PDB entry 8SG1 | electron microscopy, 2.94 A resolution | chains R and A of the 6 polymer chains in the assembly

[Chain R]
Name: Chemerin-like receptor 1
Source organism: Homo sapiens
Reference sequence: Q99788 (CML1_HUMAN); residue numbers follow UniProt; this construct covers 36-327
Chain sequence (292 residues; each row starts with the number of its first residue):
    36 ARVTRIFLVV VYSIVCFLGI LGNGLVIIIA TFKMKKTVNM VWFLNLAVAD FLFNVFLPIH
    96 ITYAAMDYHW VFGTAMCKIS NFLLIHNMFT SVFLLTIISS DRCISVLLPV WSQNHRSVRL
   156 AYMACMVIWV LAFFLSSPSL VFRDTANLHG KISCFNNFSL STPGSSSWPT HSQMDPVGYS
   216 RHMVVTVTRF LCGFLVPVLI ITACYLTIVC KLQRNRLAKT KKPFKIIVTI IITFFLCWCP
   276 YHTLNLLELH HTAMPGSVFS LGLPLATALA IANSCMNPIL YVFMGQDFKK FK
Disordered / not traced: 197-209
Disulfides: Cys112-Cys189
UniProt features mapped onto this chain:
  - glycosylation: Asn192 (N-linked (GlcNAc...) asparagine)
Reported in the primary citation:
  - conformationally variable residues (side-chain flip): Asn116, Leu119, Met123, Phe269, Trp273 (proposed by the authors, not directly observed)
  - mutagenesis - W273A, W273L, W273Y: abolished localization to chemerin9
  - mutagenesis - H95A, H95L, Y276A: abolished localization
  - mutagenesis - Y47A, F88A, W273A, W273L, W273Y: decreased localization
  - mutagenesis - F88A (100-fold), F88H, F88L, H95A, H95K, H95L, Y276L (10-fold), F294A, F294H: decreased signaling in response to chemerin9
  - mutagenesis - Y276F, F294L: increased signaling in response to chemerin9
  - mutagenesis - R178A, R178K, R178Q, R224A, R224Q, Y276A: abolished signaling in response to chemerin9
  - mutagenesis - R224K: unchanged signaling in response to chemerin9
  - mutagenesis - R178A, R178K, R178Q, R224A, R224Q, W273A, W273L, W273Y, Y276A: abolished signaling with Chemerin 9
  - mutagenesis - Y47A, N191A, S295A, L298A: unchanged signaling with Chemerin 9
  - mutagenesis - F88A (100-fold), F88H, F88L, H95A, H95K, H95L, Y276L (10-fold), F294A, F294H: decreased signaling with Chemerin 9
  - mutagenesis - Y276F, F294L: increased signaling with Chemerin 9
  - mutagenesis - R178A, R178K, R178Q: abolished signaling in response to C9-NH2
  - mutagenesis - F88A, F88L: increased signaling in response to [A8]-C9

[Chain A]
Name: Guanine nucleotide-binding protein G(i) subunit alpha-1
Source organism: Homo sapiens
Reference sequence: P63096 (GNAI1_HUMAN); residues 4-354 here = UniProt positions 4-354
Chain sequence (351 residues; each row starts with the number of its first residue):
     4 TLSAEDKAAV ERSKMIDRNL REDGEKAARE VKLLLLGAGE SGKNTIVKQM KIIHEAGYSE
    64 EECKQYKAVV YSNTIQSIIA IIRAMGRLKI DFGDSARADD ARQLFVLAGA AEEGFMTAEL
   124 AGVIKRLWKD SGVQACFNRS REYQLNDSAA YYLNDLDRIA QPNYIPTQQD VLRTRVKTTG
   184 IVETHFTFKD LHFKMFDVGA QRSERKKWIH CFEGVTAIIF CVALSDYDLV LAEDEEMNRM
   244 HASMKLFDSI CNNKWFTDTS IILFLNKKDL FEEKIKKSPL TICYPEYAGS NTYEEAAAYI
   304 QCQFEDLNKR KDTKEIYTHF TCSTDTKNVQ FVFDAVTDVI IKNNLKDCGL F
Disordered / not traced: 56-181, 234-240, 328
Sequence notes: engineered mutation Asn47 (Ser in P63096), Ala203 (Gly in P63096), Ala245 (Glu in P63096), Ser326 (Ala in P63096)
UniProt features mapped onto this chain:
  - region: Lys35 to Lys46, Thr48 (G1 motif), Asp173 to Thr181 (G2 motif), Phe196 to Gly202, Gln204, Arg205 (G3 motif), Ile265 to Asp272 (G4 motif), Thr324, Cys325, Thr327 to Thr329 (G5 motif)
  - binding site (GTP): Glu43 to Lys46, Thr48, Ser151, Leu175 to Thr181, Asp200 to Gly202, Gln204, Asn269 to Asp272
  - binding site (Mg(2+)): Thr181
  - modified residue: Arg178 (ADP-ribosylarginine), Gln204 (Deamidated glutamine), Cys351 (ADP-ribosylcysteine)
  - natural variant: Gly40 (G40C: In NEDHISB; G40R: In NEDHISB), Gly45 (G45D: In NEDHISB), Thr48 (T48I: In NEDHISB; T48K: In NEDHISB), Gln52 (Q52P: In NEDHISB), Ser75 (deletion: In NEDHISB; uncertain significance), Gln172 (deletion: In NEDHISB), Asp173 (D173V: In NEDHISB), Glu186 to Phe189 (deletion: In NEDHISB; uncertain significance), Cys224 (C224Y: In NEDHISB), Lys270 (K270N: In NEDHISB; K270R: In NEDHISB), Asp272 (D272G: In NEDHISB), Val332 (V332E: In NEDHISB; uncertain significance)
  - mutagenesis: Gly42 (G42R: Abolishes switch to an activated conformation and dissociation from beta and gamma subunits upon GTP binding. Abolishes interaction with RGS family members), Glu116 (E116L: Enhances interaction (inactive GDP-bound) with RGS14), Gln147 (Q147L: Enhances interaction (inactive GDP-bound) with RGS14)

[Chain R / chain A interface]
Contacting residue pairs (39):
  Asn74(R) - Asp350(A)
  Asn74(R) - Cys351(A)
  Phe78(R) - Cys351(A)
  Arg137(R) - Cys351(A)
  Arg137(R) - Leu353(A)
  Ser140(R) - Asn347(A)  hydrogen bond (backbone-side chain)
  Val141(R) - Ile344(A)
  Val141(R) - Leu348(A)  hydrophobic
  Pro144(R) - Thr340(A)
  Pro144(R) - Ile343(A)  hydrophobic
  Pro144(R) - Ile344(A)  hydrophobic
  Val145(R) - Lys192(A)
  Val145(R) - Asp193(A)
  Val145(R) - Phe336(A)  hydrophobic
  Ser147(R) - Asn347(A)
  Gln148(R) - Arg32(A)  hydrogen bond (backbone-side chain)
  Gln148(R) - Leu194(A)
  Gln148(R) - Ile343(A)
  Asn149(R) - Arg32(A)
  Asn149(R) - Asp193(A)  hydrogen bond (side chain-backbone)
  Arg151(R) - Arg32(A)
  Ser152(R) - Arg32(A)
  Lys246(R) - Ile344(A)
  Leu247(R) - Leu348(A)  hydrophobic
  Leu247(R) - Phe354(A)  hydrophobic
  Leu252(R) - Ile344(A)  hydrophobic
  Leu252(R) - Lys345(A)
  Leu252(R) - Phe354(A)
  Ala253(R) - Phe354(A)  hydrophobic
  Lys254(R) - Asp315(A)
  Lys257(R) - Gly352(A)
  Lys257(R) - Leu353(A)
  Lys257(R) - Phe354(A)
  Pro258(R) - Leu353(A)
  Pro258(R) - Phe354(A)  hydrophobic
  Ile261(R) - Leu353(A)  hydrophobic
  Ile262(R) - Leu353(A)  hydrophobic
  Met319(R) - Gly352(A)
  Gln321(R) - Lys349(A)
Other interface residues (no listed pair), chain R (26 interface residues in all): His150, Val153, Ile243
Other interface residues (no listed pair), chain A (22 interface residues in all): Glu28, Ala31, Val34, Asp341
Interface features reported in the paper:
  - specific contacts: Arg137(R)-Cys351(A), Ser140(R)-Asn347(A) (backbone contact), Val145(R)-Leu194(A) (hydrophobic contact), Val145(R)-Phe336(A) (hydrophobic contact), Asn149(R)-Asp193(A) (hydrogen bond), Lys254(R)-Asp315(A)
  - interface residues, chain R: Ile243(R), Leu247(R), Leu252(R), Pro258(R), Ile261(R)
  - interface residues, chain A: Ile344(A), Leu348(A), Leu353(A), Phe354(A)

[Summary]
26 residues of chain R and 22 residues of chain A are in contact, with 3 hydrogen bonds. Polar pairs include
Ser140(R)-Asn347(A), Gln148(R)-Arg32(A) and Asn149(R)-Asp193(A). The paper describes contacts between
Arg137(R) and Cys351(A) and Lys254(R) and Asp315(A); a backbone contact between Ser140(R) and Asn347(A);
hydrophobic contacts between Val145(R) and Leu194(A) and Val145(R) and Phe336(A). The paper reports that F88A,
F88H and F88L of chain R, among others, reduce signaling in response to chemerin9; interface residues
Ile243(R), Leu247(R) and Ile344(A) among others; 25 substitutions were tested in all.
Here chain R is Chemerin-like receptor 1 and chain A is Guanine nucleotide-binding protein G(i) subunit
alpha-1, both from Homo sapiens. Entry 8SG1 (Cryo-EM structure of CMKLR1 signaling complex) was determined by
electron microscopy.
